6HD0 - chains V and A of the 12 polymer chains in the assembly; structure by X-ray diffraction, 3.73 A resolution.

== Chain V (and A) ==
Protein: Transitional endoplasmic reticulum ATPase
From: Homo sapiens
Notes: EC 3.6.4.6; chain A of this document is another copy of the same molecule, construct and numbering; everything in this record applies to it too
Reference sequence: P55072 (TERA_HUMAN); residue numbers follow UniProt; this construct covers 1-481
Sequence (481 residues; row label = number of the first residue in the row):
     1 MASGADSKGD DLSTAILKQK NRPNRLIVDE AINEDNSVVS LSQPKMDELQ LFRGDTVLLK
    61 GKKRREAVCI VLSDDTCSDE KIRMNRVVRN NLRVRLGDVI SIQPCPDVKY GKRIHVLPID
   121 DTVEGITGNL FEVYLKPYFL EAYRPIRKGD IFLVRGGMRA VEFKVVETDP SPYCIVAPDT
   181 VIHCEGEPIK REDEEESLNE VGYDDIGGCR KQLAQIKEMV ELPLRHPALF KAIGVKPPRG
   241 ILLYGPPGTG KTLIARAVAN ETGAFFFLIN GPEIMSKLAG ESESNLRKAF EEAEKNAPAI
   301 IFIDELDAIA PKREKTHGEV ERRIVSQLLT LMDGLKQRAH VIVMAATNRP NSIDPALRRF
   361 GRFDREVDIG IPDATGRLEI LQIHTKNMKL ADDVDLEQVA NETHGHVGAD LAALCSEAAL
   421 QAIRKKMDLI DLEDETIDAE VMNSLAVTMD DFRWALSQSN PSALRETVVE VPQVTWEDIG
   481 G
Disordered / not traced: 1-22, 463-481
Residues lining bound ligands: ADP (adenosine-5'-diphosphate): Asp205, Ile206, Gly207, Gly248, Thr249, Gly250, Lys251, Thr252, Leu253, Asp304, Ile380, His384, Gly408, Ala409, Ala412
Curated features (UniProtKB/Swiss-Prot):
  - binding site (ATP): Pro247 to Leu253, Asn348, His384
  - modified residue: Ala2 (N-acetylalanine), Ser3 (Phosphoserine), Ser7 (Phosphoserine), Ser13 (Phosphoserine), Ser37 (Phosphoserine), Lys315 (N6,N6,N6-trimethyllysine), Thr436 (Phosphothreonine), Ser462 (Phosphoserine)
  - cross-link (Glycyl lysine isopeptide (Lys-Gly)): Lys8 (interchain with G-Cter in SUMO2), Lys18 (interchain with G-Cter in SUMO2)
  - natural variant: Arg95 (R95G: In IBMPFD1), Gly97 (G97E: In CMT2Y), Ile126 (I126F: In IBMPFD1; uncertain significance), Arg155 (R155C: In IBMPFD1; R155H: In FTDALS6 and IBMPFD1; R155L: In IBMPFD1; R155P: In IBMPFD1; R155S: In IBMPFD1), Arg159 (R159G: In FTDALS6; R159H: In IBMPFD1), Ala160 (A160T: In IBMPFD1; uncertain significance), Glu185 (E185K: In CMT2Y), Arg191 (R191Q: In FTDALS6 and IBMPFD1), Leu198 (L198W: In IBMPFD1), Ala232 (A232E: In IBMPFD1), Ile254 (I254F: In IBMPFD1; uncertain significance), Ile369 (I369T: In IBMPFD1; uncertain significance), 1 further natural variant entry in UniProt
  - mutagenesis: Phe52 to Asp55 (Abolishes interaction with NPLOC4; when associated with A-110), Arg53 (R53A: Minor effect on affinity for ATP and ADP), Arg86 (R86A: Strongly increased affinity for ATP. Strongly reduced affinity for ADP), Tyr110 (Y110A: Abolishes interaction with NPLOC4; when associated with 52-A--A-55), Arg113 to His115 (Severely reduced binding to DERL1), Phe131 (F131R: Severely reduced binding to DERL1), Leu140 (L140D: Severely reduced binding to DERL1), Asp179 (D179R: No effect on binding to DERL1), His183 (H183W: Severely reduced binding to DERL1), Lys251 (K251Q: Impairs ERAD degradation of HMGCR and does not inhibit interaction with RHBDD1; when associated with Q-524), Glu305 (E305Q: Defect in ubiquitin-dependent protein degradation by the proteasome; when associated with Q-578), Lys312 (K312A: Does not affect methylation by VCPKMT), 6 further mutagenesis entries in UniProt

== Interface between chain V and chain A ==
Pairs across the interface - 60 pairs, chain V then chain A:
  Glu124(V) - Arg338(A)  salt bridge
  Gly125(V) - Ala232(A)
  Met158(V) - Ile233(A)  hydrophobic
  Met158(V) - Gly234(A)  hydrogen bond (backbone-backbone)
  Met158(V) - Val235(A)  hydrophobic
  Arg159(V) - Lys231(A)
  Arg159(V) - Ala232(A)
  Arg159(V) - Ile233(A)
  Pro247(V) - Phe360(A)
  Gly248(V) - Phe360(A)
  Asn270(V) - Asp333(A)
  Pro272(V) - Ser326(A)
  Pro272(V) - Leu329(A)  hydrophobic
  Pro272(V) - Thr330(A)
  Pro272(V) - Arg362(A)
  Glu273(V) - Thr330(A)
  Met275(V) - Ser326(A)
  Ser276(V) - Arg323(A)
  Ser276(V) - Ser326(A)
  Ser276(V) - Gln327(A)
  Ser276(V) - Thr330(A)
  Lys277(V) - Arg323(A)
  Leu278(V) - Arg323(A)
  Ala279(V) - Arg323(A)
  Asp304(V) - Arg359(A)  salt bridge
  Glu305(V) - Arg359(A)  salt bridge
  Glu305(V) - Arg362(A)  salt bridge
  Ala308(V) - Arg322(A)  hydrogen bond (backbone-side chain)
  His317(V) - Thr316(A)  hydrogen bond (side chain-backbone)
  His317(V) - His317(A)
  Val320(V) - Glu319(A)
  Glu321(V) - Arg322(A)  salt bridge
  Val407(V) - Phe360(A)  hydrophobic
  Ala409(V) - Phe360(A)  hydrophobic
  Asp410(V) - Phe360(A)
  Ser416(V) - Val235(A)
  Ser416(V) - Lys236(A)
  Glu417(V) - Arg365(A)  salt bridge
  Leu420(V) - Phe230(A)  hydrophobic
  Leu420(V) - Val235(A)  hydrophobic
  Arg424(V) - Glu218(A)  salt bridge
  Arg424(V) - Leu222(A)
  Asp428(V) - Ile27(A)
  Leu429(V) - Ile27(A)
  Leu429(V) - Glu80(A)
  Ile430(V) - Arg25(A)  hydrogen bond (backbone-side chain)
  Asp431(V) - Arg25(A)  hydrogen bond (backbone-side chain)
  Asp431(V) - Gly97(A)
  Asp431(V) - Val99(A)
  Asp431(V) - His226(A)  salt bridge
  Glu433(V) - His226(A)
  Glu433(V) - Leu229(A)
  Ile437(V) - Ala228(A)
  Ile437(V) - Leu229(A)
  Met442(V) - Ala232(A)
  Met442(V) - Ile233(A)  hydrophobic
  Trp454(V) - Glu218(A)
  Gln458(V) - Gln215(A)  hydrogen bond
  Asn460(V) - Asp364(A)  hydrogen bond (side chain-backbone)
  Ser462(V) - Phe360(A)
Also at the interface, not in a pair above, chain V (43 interface residues in all): Ile126, Gly157, Ala419, Ile423, Glu435
Also at the interface, not in a pair above, chain A (37 interface residues in all): Pro238, Glu283, Arg313

== Overview ==
Chain V and chain A form an interface of 43 and 37 residues respectively, with 7 hydrogen bonds and 8 salt
bridges. Among the polar pairs are Glu124(V)-Arg338(A), Asp304(V)-Arg359(A) and Glu305(V)-Arg359(A). Chain V
binds ADP.
Both chains are Transitional endoplasmic reticulum ATPase (Homo sapiens). Entry 6HD0 (Common mode of
remodeling AAA ATPases p97/CDC48 by their disassembly cofactors ASPL/PUX1) was determined by X-ray diffraction
(same publication as 6HD3).
